6IP1 - chains B and F of the 8 polymer chains in the assembly; structure by electron microscopy, 3.90 A resolution.

# Chain B
Name: Syntaxin-1A
Source organism: Rattus norvegicus
UniProt: P32851 (STX1A_RAT); numbering as in UniProt (aligned over 2-253)
Amino-acid sequence (254 residues; numbered 0 to 253; the number before each row is that of its first residue; numbering starts at 0):
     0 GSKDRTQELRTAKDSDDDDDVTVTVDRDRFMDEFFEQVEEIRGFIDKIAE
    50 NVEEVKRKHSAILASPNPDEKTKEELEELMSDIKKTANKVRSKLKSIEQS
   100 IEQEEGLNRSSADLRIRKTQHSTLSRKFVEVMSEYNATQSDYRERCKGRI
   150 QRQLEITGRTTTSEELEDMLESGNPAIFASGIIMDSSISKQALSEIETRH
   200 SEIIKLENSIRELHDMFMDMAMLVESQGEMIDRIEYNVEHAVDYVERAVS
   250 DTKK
Disordered / not traced: 0-191
Sequence notes: expression tag (0-1)
Swiss-Prot annotation at these positions:
  - site: Lys253 (Microbial infection: Cleavage)
  - modified residue (Phosphoserine): Ser14, Ser64, Ser95, Ser188
  - cross-link (Glycyl lysine isopeptide (Lys-Gly)): Lys252 (interchain with G-Cter in SUMO), Lys253 (interchain with G-Cter in SUMO)

# Chain F
Name: Alpha-soluble NSF attachment protein
Source organism: Bos taurus
UniProt: A5D7S0 (A5D7S0_BOVIN); residue numbers follow UniProt; this construct covers 1-295
Amino-acid sequence (309 residues; row label = number of the first residue in the row; numbers below 1 keep their minus sign (Gly-13 is residue -13)):
   -13 GSMRGSHHHHHHGSMDNSGKEAEAMALLAEAERKVKNSQSFFSGLFGGSS
    37 KIEEACEIYARAANMFKMAKNWSAAGSAFCQAAQLHLQLQSKHDAATCFV
    87 DAGNAFKKADPQEAINCLMRAIEIYTDMGRFTIAAKHHISIAEIYETELV
   137 DIEKAIAHYEQSADYYKGEESNSSANKCLLKVAGYAAQLEQYQKAIDIYE
   187 QVGTNAMDSPLLKYSAKDYFFKAALCHFCIDMLNAKLAVQKYEELFPAFS
   237 DSRECKLMKKLLEAHEEQNVDSYTEAVKEYDSISRLDQWLTTMLLRIKKT
   287 IQGDEEDLR
Disordered / not traced: -13 to 3
Sequence notes: expression tag (-13 to 0)
Reported in the primary citation:
  - mutagenesis - R116A, L197A: decreased catalytic activity on SNARE complex disassembly

# How chain B and chain F interact
Contacting residue pairs - 7 pairs, chain B then chain F:
  Asp231(B) - Lys122(F)  salt bridge
  Tyr235(B) - Lys122(F)
  Glu238(B) - His79(F)
  Glu238(B) - Arg116(F)  salt bridge
  Glu238(B) - Ile119(F)
  His239(B) - Thr83(F)
  Asp242(B) - His79(F)  salt bridge
Also at the interface, not in a pair above, chain B (7 interface residues in all): Glu234, Tyr243
Also at the interface, not in a pair above, chain F (7 interface residues in all): Met114, Thr118
The authors on this interface:
  - pairs named by the authors: Glu238(B)-Arg116(F), Asp242(B)-Arg116(F)

# Summary
The chain B/chain F interface involves 7 residues from each chain; the contacts include 3 salt bridges. Polar
pairs include Asp231(B)-Lys122(F), Glu238(B)-Arg116(F) and Asp242(B)-His79(F). The authors report contacts
between Glu238(B) and Arg116(F) and Asp242(B) and Arg116(F). The paper reports that R116A and L197A of chain F
reduce catalytic activity on SNARE complex disassembly.
Here chain B is Syntaxin-1A (Rattus norvegicus) and chain F is Alpha-soluble NSF attachment protein (Bos
taurus). Entry 6IP1 (alpha-SNAP-SNARE subcomplex in the whole 20S complex) was determined by electron
microscopy (same publication as 6IP2).
